PDB entry 7OPB | X-ray diffraction, 2.14 A resolution | chains A and D

Chain A:
Name: Interleukin-7 receptor subunit alpha
Source organism: Homo sapiens
Reference sequence: P16871 (IL7RA_HUMAN); residues 36-231 here = UniProt positions 36-231
Chain sequence (196 residues; row label = number of the first residue in the row):
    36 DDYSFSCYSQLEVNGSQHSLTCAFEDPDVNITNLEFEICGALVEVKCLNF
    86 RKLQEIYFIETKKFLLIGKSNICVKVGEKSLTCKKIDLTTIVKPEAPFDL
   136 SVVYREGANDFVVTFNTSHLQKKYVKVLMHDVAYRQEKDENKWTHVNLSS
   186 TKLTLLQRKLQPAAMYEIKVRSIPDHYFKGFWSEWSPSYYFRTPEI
Cystine bridges: Cys-42/Cys-57, Cys-74/Cys-82, Cys-108/Cys-118
UniProt features mapped onto this chain:
  - motif: Trp-217 to Ser-221 (WSXWS motif)
  - glycosylation (N-linked (GlcNAc...) asparagine): Asn-49, Asn-65, Asn-151, Asn-182
  - natural variant: Pro-132 (P132S: In IMD104)

Chain D:
Name: IL7R binder
Source organism: Escherichia coli BL21(DE3)
Chain sequence (55 residues; each row starts with the number of its first residue):
     1 SVIEKLRKLEKQARKQGDEVLVMLARMVLEYLEKGWVSEEDADESADRIE
    51 EVLKK

Interface between chain A and chain D:
Pairs across the interface (24):
  Leu-100(A) with Tyr-31(D); Trp-36(D), hydrophobic
  Ile-102(A) with Met-27(D), hydrophobic; Val-28(D), hydrophobic; Tyr-31(D), hydrophobic; Val-37(D), hydrophobic
  Gly-103(A) with Asp-41(D)
  Asp-122(A) with Arg-48(D), salt bridge
  Thr-124(A) with Arg-48(D), hydrogen bond
  Thr-125(A) with Arg-48(D)
  Lys-158(A) with Met-23(D)
  Tyr-159(A) with Val-20(D); Met-23(D), hydrophobic
  Lys-161(A) with Glu-19(D), salt bridge; Val-20(D)
  His-211(A) with Asp-18(D), salt bridge; Val-20(D); Leu-21(D); Val-52(D)
  Tyr-212(A) with Leu-24(D), hydrophobic; Ser-45(D), hydrogen bond; Arg-48(D), hydrogen bond (backbone-side chain); Ile-49(D), hydrophobic; Val-52(D)
Other interface residues (no listed pair), chain A (14 interface residues in all): Asp-210, Phe-213, Lys-214
Other interface residues (no listed pair), chain D (17 interface residues in all): Lys-55

Summary:
Chain A and chain D form an interface of 14 and 17 residues respectively, with 3 hydrogen bonds and 3 salt
bridges. Polar pairs include Asp-122(A)/Arg-48(D), Lys-161(A)/Glu-19(D) and His-211(A)/Asp-18(D).
Chain A is Interleukin-7 receptor subunit alpha (Homo sapiens) and chain D is IL7R binder (Escherichia coli
BL21(DE3)); the structure, IL7R in complex with an antagonist, was determined by X-ray diffraction (same
publication as 7S5B, 7RDH, 7N3T and 7N1K).
